4HNB - chains A and B; structure by X-ray diffraction, 2.34 A resolution.

# Chain A (and B)
Protein: LOV protein
Source organism: Rhodobacter sphaeroides
Notes: chain B of this document is another copy of the same molecule, construct and numbering; everything in this record applies to it too
Amino-acid sequence (177 residues; row label = number of the first residue in the row):
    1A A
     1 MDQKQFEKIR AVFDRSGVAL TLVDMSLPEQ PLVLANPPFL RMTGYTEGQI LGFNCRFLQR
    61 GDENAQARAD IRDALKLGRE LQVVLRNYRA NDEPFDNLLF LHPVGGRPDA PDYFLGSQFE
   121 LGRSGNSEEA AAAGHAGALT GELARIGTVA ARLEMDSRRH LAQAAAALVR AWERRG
Unresolved in the structure: 1A (chain B: fully traced)
Small-molecule neighbours: FMN (flavin mononucleotide): Thr-21, Val-23, Phe-39, Asn-54, Cys-55, Arg-56, Leu-58, Gln-59, Arg-68, Ile-71, Arg-72, Leu-75, Leu-85, Asn-87, Asn-97, Leu-99, Leu-101, Phe-114, Leu-115, Gly-116, Gln-118
Reported in the primary citation:
  - binding site for the ligand FNR: Cys-55
  - conformationally variable residues: Arg-10, Phe-13, Thr-21, Leu-22, Val-23, Met-25, Leu-34, Gly-48, Gln-49, Leu-51, Cys-55, Phe-100, Leu-115, Gln-118, Ala-133
  - mutagenesis - T21V (1.4 -3-fold), L32V (14-fold), I71L (1.4 -3-fold), I71V (1.4 -3-fold), L101I (1.4 -3-fold), S127C (1.6-fold): decreased stability in response to flavin mononucleotide
  - mutagenesis - R145C (1.2-fold): increased stability in response to flavin mononucleotide

# How chain A and chain B interact
Pairs across the interface (41):
  Arg-15(A) / Ala-144(B)
  Arg-15(A) / Arg-145(B)  hydrogen bond (side chain-backbone)
  Gly-17(A) / Glu-154(B)  hydrogen bond (backbone-side chain)
  Gly-17(A) / Arg-158(B)  hydrogen bond (backbone-side chain)
  Val-18(A) / Arg-158(B)
  Arg-41(A) / Arg-152(B)
  Arg-123(A) / Met-155(B)  hydrogen bond
  Arg-123(A) / Arg-159(B)  hydrogen bond (backbone-side chain)
  Ser-124(A) / Arg-159(B)  hydrogen bond
  Ser-127(A) / Gln-163(B)  hydrogen bond
  Ala-130(A) / Ala-133(B)
  Ala-130(A) / Ala-162(B)
  Ala-133(A) / Ala-130(B)
  Ala-133(A) / Ala-133(B)  hydrophobic
  Ala-133(A) / Gly-134(B)
  Gly-134(A) / Ala-133(B)
  Gly-134(A) / Gly-137(B)
  Gly-134(A) / Arg-158(B)
  His-135(A) / Arg-158(B)
  Gly-137(A) / Gly-134(B)
  Gly-137(A) / Ala-138(B)
  Ala-138(A) / Gly-137(B)
  Ala-138(A) / Ala-138(B)
  Ala-138(A) / Arg-158(B)
  Glu-142(A) / Arg-145(B)  salt bridge
  Arg-145(A) / Glu-142(B)  salt bridge
  Arg-145(A) / Arg-145(B)
  Arg-152(A) / Pro-37(B)
  Arg-152(A) / Pro-38(B)
  Arg-152(A) / Arg-41(B)
  Glu-154(A) / Gly-17(B)
  Arg-158(A) / Gly-17(B)  hydrogen bond (side chain-backbone)
  Arg-158(A) / Val-18(B)
  Arg-158(A) / Gly-134(B)
  Arg-158(A) / His-135(B)
  Arg-158(A) / Ala-138(B)
  Arg-159(A) / Arg-123(B)
  Arg-159(A) / Ser-124(B)  hydrogen bond
  Arg-159(A) / Ala-131(B)
  Ala-162(A) / Ala-130(B)
  Gln-163(A) / Ser-127(B)  hydrogen bond
Interface residues without a listed pair, chain A (25 interface residues in all): Ser-16, Ala-131, Met-155, Ala-166
Interface residues without a listed pair, chain B (28 interface residues in all): Ser-16, Asn-126, Ala-166

# In short
25 residues of chain A and 28 residues of chain B are in contact, with 10 hydrogen bonds and 2 salt bridges.
Polar contacts include Glu-142(A)/Arg-145(B), Arg-15(A)/Arg-145(B) and Gly-17(A)/Glu-154(B). The paper reports
a binding site for the ligand FNR at Cys-55(A); T21V, L32V and I71L of chain A, among others, reduce stability
in response to flavin mononucleotide; 7 substitutions were tested in all.
Chain A and chain B are both LOV protein (Rhodobacter sphaeroides); the structure, Crystal Structure of
Rhodobacter Sphaeroides LOV protein, was determined by X-ray diffraction (same publication as 4HIA, 4HJ3, 4HJ4
and 4HJ6).
